9KFD - chains A and B; structure by X-ray diffraction, 2.73 A resolution.

[Chain A]
Name: Mitofusin FZO1
From: Saccharomyces cerevisiae
Notes: EC 3.6.5.-
UniProt: P38297 (FZO1_YEAST); numbering as in UniProt; present here: 83-492, 815-855
Sequence (468 residues; row label = number of the first residue in the row; note: 312 numbers in that range are skipped by the numbering (no residue carries them; nothing is unmodelled there)):
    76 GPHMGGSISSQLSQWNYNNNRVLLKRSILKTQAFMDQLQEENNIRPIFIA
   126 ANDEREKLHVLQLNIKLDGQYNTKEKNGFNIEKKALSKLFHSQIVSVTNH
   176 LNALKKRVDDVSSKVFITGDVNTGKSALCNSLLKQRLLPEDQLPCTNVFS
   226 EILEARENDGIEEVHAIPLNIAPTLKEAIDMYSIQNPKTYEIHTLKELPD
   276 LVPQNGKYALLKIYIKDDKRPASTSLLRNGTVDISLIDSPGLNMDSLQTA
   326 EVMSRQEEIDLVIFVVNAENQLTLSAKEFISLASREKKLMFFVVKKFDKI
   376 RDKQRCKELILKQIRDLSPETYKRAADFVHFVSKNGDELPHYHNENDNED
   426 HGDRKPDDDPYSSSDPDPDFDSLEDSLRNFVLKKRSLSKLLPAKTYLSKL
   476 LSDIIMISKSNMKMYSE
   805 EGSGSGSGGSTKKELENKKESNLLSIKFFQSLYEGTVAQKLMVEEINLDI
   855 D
Unresolved in the structure: 76-81, 128-130, 412-435, 805-814
Construct notes: expression tag (76-82); linker (806-814)
Modified / non-standard residues: Mse79 (selenomethionine); Mse110, Mse256, Mse319, Mse328, Mse365, Mse481, Mse487, Mse489, Mse846 (selenomethionine; parent Met)
Swiss-Prot annotation at these positions:
  - binding site (GTP): Asn197 to Ala202, Lys370 to Asp373, Ser408
  - cross-link (Glycyl lysine isopeptide (Lys-Gly)): Lys398 (interchain with G-Cter in ubiquitin), Lys464 (interchain with G-Cter in ubiquitin)
  - mutagenesis: Val172 (V172P: Abolishes fusion function), Asp195 (D195A: Abolishes fusion function), Val196 (V196M: Leads to an unusual intermediate mitochondrial morphology described as disorganized tubules in which mitochondria are tubular, distorted, less branched, and poorly distributed throughout the ...), Asn197 (N197A: Abolishes fusion function), Lys200 (K200A: Abolishes fusion function, MDM30-binding and MDM30-dependent ubiquitination. No effect on localization or interaction with UGO1; K200D: Abolishes respiratory growth; K200R: No effect), Ser201 (S201N: Abolishes fusion function, MDM30-binding and MDM30-dependent ubiquitination, but not localization to mitochondrial outer membrane), Thr221 (T221A: Abolishes fusion function, MDM30-binding and MDM30-dependent ubiquitination, but not localization to mitochondrial outer membrane), Asp313 (D313K: Abolishes respiratory growth), Asp320 (D320A: Loss of mitochondrial fusion), Val327 (V327T: Impairs GTP Hydrolysis and abolishes fusion function), Asp335 (D335K: Abolishes respiratory growth. Restores respiratory growth; when associated with D-464), Lys371 (K371A: No effect), 5 further mutagenesis entries in UniProt
Ion coordination: Na+: Asn197, Asp216, Leu218 (together with GTP); Mg2+: Ser201, Thr221 (together with GTP)
Residues lining bound ligands: GTP (guanosine-5'-triphosphate): Asp195, Val196, Asn197, Thr198, Gly199, Lys200, Ser201, Ala202, Pro214, Glu215, Asp216, Gln217, Leu218, Pro219, Cys220, Thr221, Gly316, Lys370, Lys371, Asp373, Lys374, Val407, Ser408, Lys409, Asn410, Gly411

[Chain B]
Name: Mitofusin FZO1
From: Saccharomyces cerevisiae
Notes: EC 3.6.5.-
UniProt: P38297 (FZO1_YEAST); residue numbers follow UniProt; this construct covers 83-493, 815-855
Sequence (468 residues; each row starts with the number of its first residue; note: 312 numbers in that range are skipped by the numbering (no residue carries them; nothing is unmodelled there)):
    76 GPHMGGSISSQLSQWNYNNNRVLLKRSILKTQAFMDQLQEENNIRPIFIA
   126 ANDEREKLHVLQLNIKLDGQYNTKEKNGFNIEKKALSKLFHSQIVSVTNH
   176 LNALKKRVDDVSSKVFITGDVNTGKSALCNSLLKQRLLPEDQLPCTNVFS
   226 EILEARENDGIEEVHAIPLNIAPTLKEAIDMYSIQNPKTYEIHTLKELPD
   276 LVPQNGKYALLKIYIKDDKRPASTSLLRNGTVDISLIDSPGLNMDSLQTA
   326 EVMSRQEEIDLVIFVVNAENQLTLSAKEFISLASREKKLMFFVVKKFDKI
   376 RDKQRCKELILKQIRDLSPETYKRAADFVHFVSKNGDELPHYHNENDNED
   426 HGDRKPDDDPYSSSDPDPDFDSLEDSLRNFVLKKRSLSKLLPAKTYLSKL
   476 LSDIIMISKSNMKMYSEE
   806 GSGSGSGGSTKKELENKKESNLLSIKFFQSLYEGTVAQKLMVEEINLDID
Unresolved in the structure: 76-84, 146-147, 149-154, 413-435, 438-439, 806-813, 854-855
Construct notes: expression tag (76-82); linker (806-814)
Modified / non-standard residues: Mse79 (selenomethionine); Mse110, Mse256, Mse319, Mse328, Mse365, Mse481, Mse487, Mse489, Mse846 (selenomethionine; parent Met)
Swiss-Prot annotation at these positions:
  - binding site (GTP): Asn197 to Ala202, Lys370 to Asp373, Ser408
  - cross-link (Glycyl lysine isopeptide (Lys-Gly)): Lys398 (interchain with G-Cter in ubiquitin), Lys464 (interchain with G-Cter in ubiquitin)
  - mutagenesis: Val172 (V172P: Abolishes fusion function), Asp195 (D195A: Abolishes fusion function), Val196 (V196M: Leads to an unusual intermediate mitochondrial morphology described as disorganized tubules in which mitochondria are tubular, distorted, less branched, and poorly distributed throughout the ...), Asn197 (N197A: Abolishes fusion function), Lys200 (K200A: Abolishes fusion function, MDM30-binding and MDM30-dependent ubiquitination. No effect on localization or interaction with UGO1; K200D: Abolishes respiratory growth; K200R: No effect), Ser201 (S201N: Abolishes fusion function, MDM30-binding and MDM30-dependent ubiquitination, but not localization to mitochondrial outer membrane), Thr221 (T221A: Abolishes fusion function, MDM30-binding and MDM30-dependent ubiquitination, but not localization to mitochondrial outer membrane), Asp313 (D313K: Abolishes respiratory growth), Asp320 (D320A: Loss of mitochondrial fusion), Val327 (V327T: Impairs GTP Hydrolysis and abolishes fusion function), Asp335 (D335K: Abolishes respiratory growth. Restores respiratory growth; when associated with D-464), Lys371 (K371A: No effect), 5 further mutagenesis entries in UniProt
Ion coordination: Na+: Asn197, Asp216, Leu218 (together with GTP); Mg2+: Ser201, Thr221 (together with GTP)
Residues lining bound ligands: GTP (guanosine-5'-triphosphate): Asp195, Val196, Asn197, Thr198, Gly199, Lys200, Ser201, Ala202, Pro214, Glu215, Asp216, Gln217, Leu218, Pro219, Cys220, Thr221, Gly316, Lys370, Lys371, Asp373, Lys374, Val407, Ser408, Lys409, Asn410, Gly411, Asp412

[Chain A / chain B interface]
Contacting residue pairs (85; chain A residue first):
  Asn139(A) - Leu142(B)
  Asn139(A) - Asp143(B)  hydrogen bond (backbone-backbone)
  Ile140(A) - Lys141(B)
  Ile140(A) - Leu164(B)  hydrophobic
  Lys141(A) - Ile140(B)
  Lys141(A) - Lys141(B)  hydrogen bond (backbone-backbone)
  Lys141(A) - Asp143(B)
  Leu142(A) - Leu138(B)  hydrophobic
  Leu142(A) - Asn139(B)
  Leu142(A) - Ile140(B)  hydrophobic
  Asp143(A) - Asn139(B)  hydrogen bond (backbone-backbone)
  Gly144(A) - Leu357(B)
  Gly144(A) - Arg360(B)
  Gln145(A) - Ser167(B)
  Gln145(A) - Gln168(B)  hydrogen bond
  Gln145(A) - Ser171(B)  hydrogen bond
  Tyr146(A) - Mse328(B)  hydrophobic
  Tyr146(A) - Glu353(B)  hydrogen bond
  Thr148(A) - Leu322(B)
  Thr148(A) - Ala325(B)
  Thr148(A) - Glu326(B)
  Lys149(A) - Thr249(B)
  Lys149(A) - Leu250(B)
  Lys149(A) - Glu326(B)
  Phe154(A) - Lys163(B)
  Phe154(A) - Leu164(B)  hydrophobic
  Asn155(A) - Lys163(B)  hydrogen bond (backbone-side chain)
  Ile156(A) - Lys159(B)
  Ile156(A) - Ala160(B)  hydrophobic
  Glu157(A) - Lys159(B)
  Ala160(A) - Ala160(B)  hydrophobic
  Lys163(A) - Asn155(B)
  Leu164(A) - Ile156(B)  hydrophobic
  Ser171(A) - Gln145(B)  hydrogen bond
  Val196(A) - Asn345(B)
  Asn197(A) - Glu344(B)  hydrogen bond (side chain-backbone)
  Asn197(A) - Asn345(B)  hydrogen bond
  Asp216(A) - Arg380(B)  salt bridge
  Gln217(A) - Glu344(B)
  Gln217(A) - Lys374(B)  hydrogen bond (side chain-backbone)
  Gln217(A) - Ile375(B)
  Gln217(A) - Arg376(B)  hydrogen bond (side chain-backbone)
  Leu218(A) - Glu344(B)
  Leu218(A) - Gln346(B)
  Leu218(A) - Arg380(B)
  Leu218(A) - Cys381(B)
  Pro219(A) - Glu344(B)
  Pro219(A) - Gln346(B)
  Asn318(A) - Asp195(B)
  Asn318(A) - Asn318(B)  hydrogen bond
  Asn318(A) - Thr348(B)
  Asn318(A) - Leu349(B)  hydrogen bond (backbone-backbone)
  Asn318(A) - Ser350(B)  hydrogen bond (side chain-backbone)
  Mse319(A) - Asn345(B)
  Mse319(A) - Thr348(B)
  Mse319(A) - Leu349(B)
  Mse319(A) - Lys352(B)  hydrogen bond (backbone-side chain)
  Asp320(A) - Leu349(B)
  Ser321(A) - Leu349(B)
  Ala325(A) - Thr148(B)
  Glu326(A) - Thr148(B)
  Ser329(A) - Thr148(B)
  Glu344(A) - Asn197(B)  hydrogen bond (backbone-side chain)
  Glu344(A) - Gln217(B)
  Glu344(A) - Pro219(B)
  Asn345(A) - Val196(B)
  Asn345(A) - Asn197(B)  hydrogen bond
  Gln346(A) - Leu218(B)
  Gln346(A) - Pro219(B)
  Thr348(A) - Asn318(B)
  Leu349(A) - Asn318(B)  hydrogen bond (backbone-side chain)
  Leu349(A) - Mse319(B)
  Leu349(A) - Asp320(B)
  Leu349(A) - Ser321(B)
  Ser350(A) - Asn318(B)  hydrogen bond (backbone-side chain)
  Lys352(A) - Mse319(B)  hydrogen bond (side chain-backbone)
  Leu357(A) - Gly144(B)
  Arg360(A) - Gly144(B)
  Lys374(A) - Gln217(B)  hydrogen bond (backbone-side chain)
  Ile375(A) - Gln217(B)
  Arg376(A) - Gln217(B)  hydrogen bond (backbone-side chain)
  Arg376(A) - Asp412(B)  salt bridge
  Arg380(A) - Asp216(B)  salt bridge
  Arg380(A) - Leu218(B)
  Cys381(A) - Leu218(B)  hydrophobic
Also at the interface, not in a pair above, chain A (53 interface residues in all): Leu138, Asn147, Ser167, Gln168, Leu322, Ala343, Asp377, Leu384
Also at the interface, not in a pair above, chain B (58 interface residues in all): Leu244, Pro248, Thr324, Ser329, Ala343, Asp377, Leu384

[In short]
53 residues of chain A face 58 of chain B across their interface; the contacts include 23 hydrogen bonds and 3
salt bridges. Polar pairs include Asp216(A)-Arg380(B), Arg376(A)-Asp412(B) and Gln145(A)-Gln168(B). Chain A
binds GTP. Ligands of chain B: GTP.
Chain A and chain B are both Mitofusin FZO1 (Saccharomyces cerevisiae); the structure, Truncated
Fzo1,GTP-bound, was determined by X-ray diffraction (same publication as 9KFE and 9KFF).
